PDB entry 6KRP | X-ray diffraction, 1.89 A resolution | chains B and D of the 10 polymer chains in the assembly

Chain B (and D):
Molecule: Peroxiredoxin
From: Aeropyrum pernix (strain ATCC 700893 / DSM 11879 / JCM 9820 / NBRC 100138 / K1)
Notes: EC 1.11.1.15; chain D of this document is another copy of the same molecule, construct and numbering; everything in this record applies to it too
UniProt: Q9Y9L0 (TDXH_AERPE); residue numbers follow UniProt; this construct covers 1-250
Chain sequence (250 residues; numbered 1 to 250; the number before each row is that of its first residue):
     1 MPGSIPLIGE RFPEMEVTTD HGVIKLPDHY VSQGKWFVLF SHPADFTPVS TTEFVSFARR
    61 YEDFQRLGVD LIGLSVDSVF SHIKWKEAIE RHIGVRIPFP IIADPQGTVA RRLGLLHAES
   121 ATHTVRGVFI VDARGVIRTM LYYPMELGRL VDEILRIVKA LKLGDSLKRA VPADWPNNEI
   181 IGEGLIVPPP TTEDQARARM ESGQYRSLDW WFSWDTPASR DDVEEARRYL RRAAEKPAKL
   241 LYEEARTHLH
Disordered / not traced: 1, 246-250
Construct notes: engineered mutation Ser50 (Cys in Q9Y9L0), Ala88 (Trp in Q9Y9L0), Ser207 (Cys in Q9Y9L0), Ser213 (Cys in Q9Y9L0)

Interface between chain B and chain D:
Residue-residue contacts (33; chain B residue first):
  Ala44(B) - Phe80(D)  hydrophobic
  Asp45(B) - Phe80(D)
  Phe46(B) - Ser81(D)
  Phe46(B) - Lys84(D)
  Thr47(B) - Phe80(D)
  Val76(B) - Pro105(D)  hydrophobic
  Val76(B) - Gln106(D)
  Asp77(B) - Ser78(D)
  Ser78(B) - Asp77(D)
  Phe80(B) - Ala44(D)  hydrophobic
  Phe80(B) - Asp45(D)
  Phe80(B) - Phe46(D)  hydrophobic
  Phe80(B) - Thr47(D)
  Ser81(B) - Phe46(D)
  Ser81(B) - Ser81(D)  hydrogen bond
  Lys84(B) - Phe46(D)
  Pro105(B) - Val76(D)  hydrophobic
  Pro105(B) - Pro105(D)
  Pro105(B) - Thr122(D)
  Pro105(B) - His123(D)
  Gln106(B) - Val76(D)
  Gln106(B) - Pro105(D)
  Gln106(B) - Gln106(D)
  Gln106(B) - Gly107(D)
  Gln106(B) - Leu116(D)
  Gln106(B) - Ala121(D)
  Gln106(B) - Thr122(D)
  Gly107(B) - Gln106(D)
  Leu116(B) - Gln106(D)
  Ala121(B) - Gln106(D)
  Thr122(B) - Pro105(D)
  Thr122(B) - Gln106(D)
  His123(B) - Pro105(D)

In short:
The chain B/chain D interface involves 17 residues from each chain; the contacts include 1 hydrogen bond. The
hydrogen-bonded pair is Ser81(B)-Ser81(D).
Both chains are Peroxiredoxin (Aeropyrum pernix (strain ATCC 700893 / DSM 11879 / JCM 9820 / NBRC 100138 /
K1)). Entry 6KRP (Peroxiredoxin from Aeropyrum pernix K1 (ApPrx) 0Cys W88A mutant) was determined by X-ray
diffraction (same publication as 6KRK, 6KRM, 6KRQ, 6KRR and 6KRS).
